Entry 8ZHE (electron microscopy, 3.16 A resolution); this record covers chains A and H of the 9 polymer chains in the assembly.

[Chain A]
Molecule: Spike glycoprotein, Fibritin, Expression Tag
Organism: Severe acute respiratory syndrome coronavirus 2
Reference sequence: chimeric construct of P0DTC2, A0A346FJN8: residues 11-1208 from P0DTC2 (SPIKE_SARS2) positions 11-1208 (same numbers); residues 1211-1237 from A0A346FJN8 positions 458-484 (UniProt number = residue number - 753)
Amino-acid sequence (1278 residues; row label = number of the first residue in the row):
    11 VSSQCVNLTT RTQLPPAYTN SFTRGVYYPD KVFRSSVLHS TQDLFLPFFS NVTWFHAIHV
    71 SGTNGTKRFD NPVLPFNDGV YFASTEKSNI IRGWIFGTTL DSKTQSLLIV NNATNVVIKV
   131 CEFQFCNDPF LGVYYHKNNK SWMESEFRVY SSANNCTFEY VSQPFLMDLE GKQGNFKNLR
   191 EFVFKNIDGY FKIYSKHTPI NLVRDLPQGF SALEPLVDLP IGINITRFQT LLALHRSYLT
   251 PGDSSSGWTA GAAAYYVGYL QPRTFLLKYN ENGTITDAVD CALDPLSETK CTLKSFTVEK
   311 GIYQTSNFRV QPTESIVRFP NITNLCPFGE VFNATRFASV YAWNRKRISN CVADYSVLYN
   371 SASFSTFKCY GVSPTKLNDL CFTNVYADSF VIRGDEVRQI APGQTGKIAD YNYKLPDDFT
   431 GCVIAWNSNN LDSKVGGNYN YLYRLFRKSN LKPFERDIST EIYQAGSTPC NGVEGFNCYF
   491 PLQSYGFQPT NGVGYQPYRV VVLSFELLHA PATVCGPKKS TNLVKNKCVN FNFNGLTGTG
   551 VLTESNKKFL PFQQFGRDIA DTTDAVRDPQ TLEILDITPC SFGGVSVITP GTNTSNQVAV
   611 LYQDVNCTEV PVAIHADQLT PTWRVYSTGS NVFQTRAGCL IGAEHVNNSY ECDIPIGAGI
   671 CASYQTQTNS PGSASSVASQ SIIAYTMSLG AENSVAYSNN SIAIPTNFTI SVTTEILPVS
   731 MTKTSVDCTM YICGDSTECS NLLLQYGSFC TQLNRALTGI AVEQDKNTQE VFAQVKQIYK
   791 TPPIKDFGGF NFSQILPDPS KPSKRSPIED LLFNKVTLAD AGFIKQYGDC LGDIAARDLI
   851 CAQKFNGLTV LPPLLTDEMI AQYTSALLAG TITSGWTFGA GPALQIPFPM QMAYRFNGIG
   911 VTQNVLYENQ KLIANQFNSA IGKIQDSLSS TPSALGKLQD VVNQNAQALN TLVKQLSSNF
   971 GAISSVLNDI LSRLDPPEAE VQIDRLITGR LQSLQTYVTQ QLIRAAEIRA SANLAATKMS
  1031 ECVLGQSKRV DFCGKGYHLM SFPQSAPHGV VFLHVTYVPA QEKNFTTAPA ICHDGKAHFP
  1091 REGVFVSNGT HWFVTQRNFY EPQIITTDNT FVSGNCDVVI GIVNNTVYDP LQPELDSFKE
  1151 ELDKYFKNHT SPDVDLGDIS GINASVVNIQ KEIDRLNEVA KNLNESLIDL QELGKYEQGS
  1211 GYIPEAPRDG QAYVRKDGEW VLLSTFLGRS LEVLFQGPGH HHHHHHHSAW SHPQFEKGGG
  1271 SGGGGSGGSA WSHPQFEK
Unresolved in the structure: 11-13, 71-75, 618-640, 677-688, 828-851, 941-943, 1147-1288
Disulfide bonds: Cys15-Cys136, Cys131-Cys166, Cys291-Cys301, Cys336-Cys361, Cys379-Cys432, Cys391-Cys525, Cys480-Cys488, Cys538-Cys590, Cys617-Cys649, Cys662-Cys671, Cys738-Cys760, Cys743-Cys749, Cys1032-Cys1043, Cys1082-Cys1126
Glycans and other covalent adducts: N-acetylglucosamine (NAG) linked to Asn61, Asn122, Asn165, Asn234, Asn282, Asn331, Asn343, Asn616, Asn657, Asn709, Asn717, Asn801, Asn1074, Asn1098, Asn1134
Construct notes: conflict Gly682 (Arg in P0DTC2), Ser683 (Arg in P0DTC2), Ser685 (Arg in P0DTC2), Pro817 (Phe in P0DTC2), Pro892 (Ala in P0DTC2), Pro899 (Ala in P0DTC2), Pro942 (Ala in P0DTC2); variant Pro986 (Lys in P0DTC2), Pro987 (Val in P0DTC2); linker (1209-1210)
Swiss-Prot annotation at these positions:
  - region: Asn280 to Cys301 (Putative superantigen), Arg403 to Asp405 (Integrin-binding motif), Asn448 to Phe456 (Immunodominant HLA epitope recognized by the CD8+), Pro681, Ala684 (Putative superantigen), Ser816 to Tyr837 (Fusion peptide 1), Lys835 to Phe855 (Fusion peptide 2), Asp1163 to Glu1202 (Heptad repeat 2)
  - site: Arg815, Ser816 (Cleavage)
  - glycosylation: Asn17 (N-linked (GlcNAc...) (complex) asparagine), Asn61 (N-linked (GlcNAc...) (hybrid) asparagine), Asn74 (N-linked (GlcNAc...) (complex) asparagine), Asn122 (N-linked (GlcNAc...) (hybrid) asparagine), Asn149 (N-linked (GlcNAc...) (complex) asparagine), Asn165 (N-linked (GlcNAc...) (complex) asparagine), Asn234 (N-linked (GlcNAc...) (high mannose) asparagine), Asn282 (N-linked (GlcNAc...) (complex) asparagine), Thr323 (O-linked (GalNAc) threonine), Ser325 (O-linked (HexNAc...) serine), Asn331 (N-linked (GlcNAc...) (complex) asparagine), Asn343 (N-linked (GlcNAc...) (complex) asparagine), Asn603 (N-linked (GlcNAc...) (hybrid) asparagine), Asn616 (N-linked (GlcNAc...) (complex) asparagine), Asn657 (N-linked (GlcNAc...) (complex) asparagine), Thr676 (O-linked (GlcNAc...) threonine), Thr678 (O-linked (GlcNAc...) threonine), Asn709 (N-linked (GlcNAc...) (high mannose) asparagine), Asn717 (N-linked (GlcNAc...) (hybrid) asparagine), Asn801 (N-linked (GlcNAc...) (hybrid) asparagine) and 6 more in UniProt
What the authors report for this chain:
  - post-translational modification sites: Asn343
  - mutagenesis - S371L, S373P, S375F: decreased binding to R1-26
  - mutagenesis - S371L/S375F, S371L/S373P, S373P/S375F: abolished binding to R1-26

[Chain H]
Molecule: Heavy chain of R1-26 Fab
Organism: Homo sapiens
Notes: antibody fragment or engineered binder
Amino-acid sequence (243 residues; each row starts with the number of its first residue; numbers below 1 keep their minus sign (Met-18 is residue -18)):
   -18 MGWSLILLFL VAVATRVLSE VQLVESGGGL VQPGGSLRLS CAASGFTFSS YWMSWVRQAP
    42 GKGLEWVANI KQDGSEKYYV DSVKGRFTIS RDNAKNSLYL QMNSLRAEDT AVYYCARGQL
   102 GPWVGVDYWG QGTLVTVSSA STKGPSVFPL APSSKSTSGG TAALGCLVKD YFPEPVTVSW
   162 NSGALTSGVH TFPAVLQSSG LYSLSSVVTV PSSSLGTQTY ICNVNHKPSN TKVDKKVEPK
   222 SCD
Unresolved in the structure: -18 to 0, 222-224
Disulfide bonds: Cys22-Cys96, Cys147-Cys203

[Interface between chain A and chain H]
Contacting residue pairs - 11 pairs, chain A then chain H:
  Tyr369(A) - Leu101(H)
  Tyr369(A) - Gly102(H)
  Tyr369(A) - Trp104(H)
  Asn370(A) - Trp33(H)  hydrogen bond (backbone-side chain)
  Asn370(A) - Lys52(H)
  Asn370(A) - Gln53(H)
  Asn370(A) - Leu101(H)
  Ser371(A) - Trp104(H)
  Ala372(A) - Trp33(H)  hydrophobic
  Phe377(A) - Trp104(H)
  Pro384(A) - Leu101(H)
Also at the interface, not in a pair above, chain A (8 interface residues in all): Phe374, Thr385
Also at the interface, not in a pair above, chain H (9 interface residues in all): Ser31, Glu57, Gln100
Interface features reported in the paper:
  - specific contacts: Asn370(A)-Gln53(H)
  - epitope / paratope residues, chain A: Tyr369(A), Asn370(A), Ser371(A), Ala372(A), Phe374(A), Phe377(A), Pro384(A)
  - epitope / paratope residues, chain H: Gln53(H), Leu101(H), Gly102(H), Trp104(H)

[Summary]
8 residues of chain A face 9 of chain H across their interface, with 1 hydrogen bond. Its one hydrogen-bonded
contact is Asn370(A)-Trp33(H). The authors report a contact between Asn370(A) and Gln53(H). From the paper:
S371L, S373P and S375F of chain A reduce binding to R1-26; epitope/paratope residues Tyr369(A), Asn370(A) and
Gln53(H) among others; 6 substitutions were tested in all.
Chain A is Spike glycoprotein, Fibritin, Expression Tag (Severe acute respiratory syndrome coronavirus 2) and
chain H is Heavy chain of R1-26 Fab (Homo sapiens); the structure, SARS-CoV-2 spike trimer (6P) in complex
with three R1-26 Fabs, was determined by electron microscopy together with 8ZHD and 8ZHF from the same study.
